PDB entry 8CJ1 | X-ray diffraction, 2.56 A resolution | chains B and I of the 12 polymer chains in the assembly

Chain B:
Protein: Histone chaperone ASF1A
From: Homo sapiens
UniProt: Q9Y294 (ASF1A_HUMAN); residue numbers follow UniProt; this construct covers 1-156
Chain sequence (158 residues; numbered -1 to 156; the number before each row is that of its first residue; numbers below 1 keep their minus sign (Gly-1 is residue -1)):
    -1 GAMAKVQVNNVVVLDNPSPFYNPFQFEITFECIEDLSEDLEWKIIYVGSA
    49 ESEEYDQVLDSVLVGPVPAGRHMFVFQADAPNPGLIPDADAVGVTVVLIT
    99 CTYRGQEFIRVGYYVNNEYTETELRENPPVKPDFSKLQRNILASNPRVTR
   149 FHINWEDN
Disordered / not traced: -1 to 0, 155-156
Construct notes: expression tag (-1 to 0)

Chain I:
Protein: c3u_3 chimera inhibitor of histone chaperone ASF1
Chain sequence (6 residues; numbered 5 to 10; the number before each row is that of its first residue):
     5 XARRIX
Disordered / not traced: 5
Modified residues: URL ([(2S)-2-azanyl-4-methyl-pentyl]carbamic acid) at position 5; 66N (L-alaninamide) at position 10

Interface between chain B and chain I:
Residue-residue contacts - 16 pairs, chain B then chain I:
  Asp37(B) - Arg8(I)  salt bridge
  Asp58(B) - Arg7(I)  salt bridge
  Ser59(B) - Ala6(I)
  Ser59(B) - Arg7(I)  hydrogen bond (backbone-backbone)
  Val60(B) - Arg7(I)
  Val60(B) - Ile9(I)  hydrophobic
  Leu61(B) - Arg7(I)  hydrogen bond (backbone-backbone)
  Leu61(B) - Arg8(I)
  Leu61(B) - Ile9(I)  hydrogen bond (backbone-backbone)
  Leu61(B) - 66N_10(I)
  Val62(B) - 66N_10(I)
  Gly63(B) - Arg8(I)  hydrogen bond (backbone-side chain)
  Gly63(B) - 66N_10(I)
  Phe72(B) - Ile9(I)  hydrophobic
  Val73(B) - Ile9(I)
  Gln75(B) - Arg7(I)  hydrogen bond (backbone-side chain)

In short:
10 residues of chain B face 5 of chain I across their interface; the contacts include 5 hydrogen bonds and 2
salt bridges. Polar pairs include Asp37(B)-Arg8(I), Asp58(B)-Arg7(I) and Gly63(B)-Arg8(I).
Chain B is Histone chaperone ASF1A (Homo sapiens) and chain I is c3u_3 chimera inhibitor of histone chaperone
ASF1; the structure, Urea-based foldamer inhibitor c3u_3 chimera in complex with ASF1 histone chaperone, was
determined by X-ray diffraction, deposited together with 8BV1, 8CJ2 and 8CJ3.
